Entry 1IDH (solution NMR); this record covers chains A and B.

[Chain A]
Name: Alpha-bungarotoxin
From: Bungarus multicinctus
Reference sequence: P60615 (NXL1A_BUNMU); residue numbers follow UniProt; this construct covers 1-74
Sequence (74 residues; each row starts with the number of its first residue):
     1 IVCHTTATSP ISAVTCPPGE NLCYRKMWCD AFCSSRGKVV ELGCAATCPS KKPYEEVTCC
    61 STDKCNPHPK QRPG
Disulfide bonds: C3-C23, C16-C44, C29-C33, C48-C59, C60-C65

[Chain B]
Name: Acetylcholine receptor protein, alpha chain
From: Torpedo californica
Reference sequence: P02710 (ACHA_TORCA); residues 181-198 here correspond to UniProt positions 205-222 (UniProt number = residue number + 24)
Sequence (19 residues; each row starts with the number of its first residue):
   181 YRGWKHWVYY TCCPDTPYX
Unresolved in the structure: 199
Construct notes: cloning artifact (199)
Modified residues: HSL (homoserine lactone) at position 199
Disulfide bonds: C192-C193

[Interface between chain A and chain B]
Residue-residue contacts (16):
  T8(A) - T191(B)
  T8(A) - C192(B)
  T8(A) - P194(B)
  P10(A) - T196(B)
  W28(A) - V188(B)
  K38(A) - W187(B)
  K38(A) - Y189(B)
  K38(A) - Y190(B)
  V39(A) - V188(B)
  V39(A) - Y189(B)
  V39(A) - Y190(B)
  V39(A) - T191(B)
  V40(A) - Y189(B)
  V40(A) - Y190(B)
  V40(A) - T191(B)
  Q71(A) - Y190(B)
Also at the interface, not in a pair above, chain A (12 interface residues in all): T6, A7, S9, E56, P69
Also at the interface, not in a pair above, chain B (9 interface residues in all): P197

[Overview]
The interface between chain A and chain B involves 12 residues on one side and 9 on the other.
Chain A is Alpha-bungarotoxin (Bungarus multicinctus) and chain B is Acetylcholine receptor protein, alpha
chain (Torpedo californica); the structure, The NMR solution structure of the complex formed between
alpha-bungarotoxin and an 18MER cognate peptide, was determined by solution NMR together with 1IDG from the
same study.
